PDB entry 6J4W | electron microscopy, 7.90 A resolution (low resolution: residue-level contacts below are approximate; hydrogen-bond / salt-bridge calls are withheld) | chains B and P of the 26 polymer chains in the assembly

# Chain B
Name: DNA-directed RNA polymerase subunit beta
Source organism: Komagataella phaffii (strain GS115 / ATCC 20864)
Notes: EC 2.7.7.6
UniProtKB: C4QZQ7 (C4QZQ7_KOMPG); residue numbers follow UniProt; this construct covers 1-1227
Amino-acid sequence (1227 residues; numbered 1 to 1227; the number before each row is that of its first residue):
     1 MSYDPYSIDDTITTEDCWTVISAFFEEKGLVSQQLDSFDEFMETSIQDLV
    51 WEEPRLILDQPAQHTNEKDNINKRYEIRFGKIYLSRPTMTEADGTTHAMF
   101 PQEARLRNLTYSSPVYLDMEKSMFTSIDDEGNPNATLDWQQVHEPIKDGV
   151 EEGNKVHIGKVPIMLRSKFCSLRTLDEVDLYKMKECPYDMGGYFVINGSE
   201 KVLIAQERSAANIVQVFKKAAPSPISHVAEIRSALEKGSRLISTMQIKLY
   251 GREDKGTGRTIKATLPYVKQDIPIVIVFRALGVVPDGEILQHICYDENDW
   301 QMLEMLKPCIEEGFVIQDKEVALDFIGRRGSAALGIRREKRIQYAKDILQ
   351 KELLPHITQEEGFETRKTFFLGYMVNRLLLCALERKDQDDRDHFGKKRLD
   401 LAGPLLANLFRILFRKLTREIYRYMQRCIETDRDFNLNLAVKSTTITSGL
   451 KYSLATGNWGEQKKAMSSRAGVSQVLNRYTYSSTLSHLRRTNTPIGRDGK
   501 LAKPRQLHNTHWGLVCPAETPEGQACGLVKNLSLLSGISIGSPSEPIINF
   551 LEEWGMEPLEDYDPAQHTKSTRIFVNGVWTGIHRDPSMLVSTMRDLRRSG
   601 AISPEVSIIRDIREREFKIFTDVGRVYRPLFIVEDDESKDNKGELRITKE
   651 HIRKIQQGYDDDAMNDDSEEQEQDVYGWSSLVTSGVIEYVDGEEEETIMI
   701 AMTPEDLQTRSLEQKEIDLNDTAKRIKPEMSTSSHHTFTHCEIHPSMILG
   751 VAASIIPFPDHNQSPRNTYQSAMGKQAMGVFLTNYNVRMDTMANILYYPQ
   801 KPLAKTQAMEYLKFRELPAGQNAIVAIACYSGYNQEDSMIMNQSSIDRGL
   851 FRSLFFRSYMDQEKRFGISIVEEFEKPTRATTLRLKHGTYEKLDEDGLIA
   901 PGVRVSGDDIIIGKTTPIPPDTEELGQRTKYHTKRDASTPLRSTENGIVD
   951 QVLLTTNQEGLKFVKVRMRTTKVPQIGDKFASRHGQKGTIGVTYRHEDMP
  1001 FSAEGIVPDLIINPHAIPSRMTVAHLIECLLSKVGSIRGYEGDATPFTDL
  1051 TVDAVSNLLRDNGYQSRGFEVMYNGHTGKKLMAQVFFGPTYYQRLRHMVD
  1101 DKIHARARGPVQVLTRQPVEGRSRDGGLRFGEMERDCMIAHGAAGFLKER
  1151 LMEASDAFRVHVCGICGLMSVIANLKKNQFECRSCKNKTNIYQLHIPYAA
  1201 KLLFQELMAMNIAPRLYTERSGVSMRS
Disordered / not traced: 1-8, 65-68, 129-152, 663-674, 712-718, 921-930, 1223-1227
Bound ions: Zn2+: Cys1163, Cys1166, Cys1182, Cys1185

# Chain P
Molecule: 16-nt RNA strand
Sequence (16 nucleotides; each row starts with the number of its first residue; numbers below 1 keep their minus sign (G-5 is residue -5)):
    -5 GUGUUUGGGUGGUGGC
Bound ions: Mg2+: C10 (shared with 3 residues of chain A)

# Interface between chain B and chain P
Contacting residue pairs (18):
  Gln474(B) with G6(P); U7(P)
  Arg497(B) with U7(P)
  Glu522(B) with C10(P)
  Gln776(B) with G8(P); G9(P)
  Arg884(B) with U-1(P)
  Leu885(B) with U-1(P)
  Lys886(B) with U0(P)
  His887(B) with U-2(P); U-1(P)
  Arg935(B) with U0(P)
  Lys979(B) with G9(P); C10(P)
  Lys987(B) with C10(P)
  His1097(B) with G9(P)
  Pro1110(B) with U0(P)
  Val1111(B) with U0(P)
Interface residues without a listed pair, chain B (21 interface residues in all): Ala470, Gly471, Arg490, Pro521, Ala772, Asp936, Arg1124
Interface residues without a listed pair, chain P (11 interface residues in all): G1, G2, G5

# Overview
The interface between chain B and chain P involves 21 residues on one side and 11 on the other. Cys1163(B),
Cys1166(B), Cys1182(B) and Cys1185(B) coordinate Zn2+.
Chain B is DNA-directed RNA polymerase subunit beta (Komagataella phaffii (strain GS115 / ATCC 20864)) and
chain P is a 16-nt RNA strand; the structure, RNA polymerase II elongation complex bound with Elf1 and Spt4/5,
stalled at SHL(-5) of the nucleosome, was determined by electron microscopy (same publication as 6IR9, 6J4X,
6J4Y, 6J4Z, 6J50 and 6J51).
